PDB entry 8HX1 | electron microscopy, 3.29 A resolution | chains C and D of the 12 polymer chains in the assembly

# Chain C (and D)
Protein: Putative starvation-induced DNA protecting protein/Ferritin and Dps
Organism: Mycolicibacterium smegmatis MC2 155
Notes: chain D of this document is another copy of the same molecule, construct and numbering; everything in this record applies to it too
UniProt: A0QXB7 (A0QXB7_MYCS2); residue numbers follow UniProt; this construct covers 1-161
Sequence (161 residues; numbered 1 to 161; the number before each row is that of its first residue):
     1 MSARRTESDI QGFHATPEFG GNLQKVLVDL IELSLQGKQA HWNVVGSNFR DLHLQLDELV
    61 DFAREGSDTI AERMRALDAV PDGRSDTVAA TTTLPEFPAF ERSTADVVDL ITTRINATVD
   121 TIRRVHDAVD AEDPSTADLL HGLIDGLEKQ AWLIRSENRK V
Disordered / not traced: 1 (chain D: fully traced)
Reported in the primary citation:
  - mutagenesis - R4E/R5E/R102E/R114E: decreased binding to DNA

# How chain C and chain D interact
Contacting residue pairs (36):
  Glu-32(C) with Ser-85(D), hydrogen bond
  Leu-35(C) with Ser-85(D)
  Lys-38(C) with Asp-68(D), salt bridge
  Gln-39(C) with Pro-81(D); Asp-82(D); Gly-83(D); Arg-84(D)
  Trp-42(C) with Asp-68(D), hydrogen bond; Ala-71(D); Arg-75(D)
  Asn-43(C) with Val-80(D); Pro-81(D)
  Val-45(C) with Arg-75(D)
  Asp-68(C) with Lys-38(D), salt bridge; Trp-42(D), hydrogen bond
  Ala-71(C) with Trp-42(D)
  Arg-75(C) with Trp-42(D); Asn-43(D); Val-45(D); Glu-101(D), salt bridge
  Val-80(C) with Asn-43(D)
  Pro-81(C) with Gln-39(D); Asn-43(D), hydrogen bond (backbone-side chain)
  Asp-82(C) with Gln-39(D)
  Gly-83(C) with Gln-39(D)
  Arg-84(C) with Gln-39(D); Glu-96(D), salt bridge; Phe-97(D), hydrogen bond (side chain-backbone)
  Ser-85(C) with Glu-32(D), hydrogen bond; Leu-35(D)
  Asp-86(C) with Glu-96(D)
  Glu-96(C) with Arg-84(D), salt bridge; Asp-86(D)
  Phe-97(C) with Arg-84(D), hydrogen bond (backbone-side chain)
  Ala-99(C) with Arg-84(D)
  Glu-101(C) with Arg-75(D), salt bridge
Other interface residues (no listed pair), chain C (28 interface residues in all): Leu-27, Ile-31, His-41, Arg-64, Ser-67, Ala-89, Pro-98
Other interface residues (no listed pair), chain D (29 interface residues in all): Leu-27, Ile-31, Arg-64, Ser-67, Glu-72, Ala-89, Pro-98, Ala-99, Phe-100

# Summary
Chain C and chain D form an interface of 28 and 29 residues respectively; the contacts include 7 hydrogen
bonds and 6 salt bridges. Polar contacts include Lys-38(C)/Asp-68(D), Arg-75(C)/Glu-101(D) and
Arg-84(C)/Glu-96(D). The paper reports that R4E/R5E/R102E/R114E of chain C reduce binding to DNA.
Both chains are Putative starvation-induced DNA protecting protein/Ferritin and Dps (Mycolicibacterium
smegmatis MC2 155). Entry 8HX1 (Focused cryo-EM map of MsDps2 from MsDps2-DNA complex of Mycobacterium
smegmatis) was determined by electron microscopy, deposited together with 8HWZ and 8HX0.
